5LFD - chains A and B; structure by X-ray diffraction, 2.15 A resolution.

# Chain A (and B)
Protein: Allantoin racemase
From: Pseudomonas fluorescens
Notes: EC 5.1.99.3; chain B of this document is another copy of the same molecule, construct and numbering; everything in this record applies to it too
UniProtKB: E3SAZ9 (E3SAZ9_PSEFL); residue numbers follow UniProt; this construct covers 1-242
Sequence (242 residues; numbered 1 to 242; the number before each row is that of its first residue):
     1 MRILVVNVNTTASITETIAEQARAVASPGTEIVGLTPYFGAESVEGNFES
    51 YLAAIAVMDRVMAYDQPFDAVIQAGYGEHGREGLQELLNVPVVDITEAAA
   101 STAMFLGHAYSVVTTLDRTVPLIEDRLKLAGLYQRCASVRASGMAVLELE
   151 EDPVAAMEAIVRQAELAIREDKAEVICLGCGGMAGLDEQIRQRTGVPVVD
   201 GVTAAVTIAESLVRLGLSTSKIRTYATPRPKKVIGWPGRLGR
Not modelled in the structure: 236-242

# How chain A and chain B interact
Pairs across the interface - 81 pairs, chain A then chain B:
  Val25(A) - Arg214(B)  hydrogen bond (backbone-side chain)
  Ser27(A) - Arg214(B)
  Gln85(A) - Phe105(B)  hydrogen bond (side chain-backbone)
  Glu97(A) - Phe105(B)
  Ser101(A) - Ser101(B)  hydrogen bond
  Ser101(A) - Phe105(B)
  Thr102(A) - Leu217(B)
  Met104(A) - Ala130(B)
  Met104(A) - Gly131(B)
  Met104(A) - Leu132(B)  hydrophobic
  Phe105(A) - Gln85(B)  hydrogen bond (backbone-side chain)
  Phe105(A) - Glu97(B)
  Phe105(A) - Ser101(B)
  Phe105(A) - Ile208(B)  hydrophobic
  Leu106(A) - Leu217(B)  hydrophobic
  Leu106(A) - Ser218(B)
  Leu106(A) - Thr219(B)
  Leu106(A) - Ser220(B)  hydrogen bond (backbone-backbone)
  Gly107(A) - Tyr225(B)
  His108(A) - Thr224(B)
  His108(A) - Tyr225(B)
  Lys128(A) - Gln134(B)  hydrogen bond (backbone-side chain)
  Leu129(A) - Gln134(B)
  Leu129(A) - Arg135(B)
  Ala130(A) - Met104(B)
  Ala130(A) - Arg135(B)  hydrogen bond (backbone-side chain)
  Gly131(A) - Met104(B)
  Gly131(A) - Gly131(B)
  Gly131(A) - Gln134(B)
  Gly131(A) - Arg135(B)
  Leu132(A) - Met104(B)  hydrophobic
  Gln134(A) - Lys128(B)  hydrogen bond (side chain-backbone)
  Gln134(A) - Leu129(B)
  Gln134(A) - Gly131(B)
  Arg135(A) - Leu129(B)
  Arg135(A) - Ala130(B)  hydrogen bond (side chain-backbone)
  Lys172(A) - Arg223(B)
  Glu174(A) - Ser220(B)  hydrogen bond (backbone-side chain)
  Glu174(A) - Ile222(B)
  Glu174(A) - Arg223(B)
  Glu174(A) - Thr224(B)  hydrogen bond
  Glu174(A) - Tyr225(B)
  Val196(A) - Ile222(B)  hydrophobic
  Pro197(A) - Ser218(B)
  Pro197(A) - Ser220(B)
  Val198(A) - Leu217(B)
  Thr203(A) - Leu215(B)
  Ala204(A) - Leu215(B)  hydrophobic
  Thr207(A) - Ser211(B)  hydrogen bond
  Thr207(A) - Arg214(B)
  Thr207(A) - Leu215(B)
  Ile208(A) - Phe105(B)  hydrophobic
  Glu210(A) - Arg214(B)  salt bridge
  Ser211(A) - Thr207(B)  hydrogen bond
  Ser211(A) - Ser211(B)
  Leu212(A) - Thr102(B)
  Leu212(A) - Leu106(B)  hydrophobic
  Arg214(A) - Val25(B)  hydrogen bond (side chain-backbone)
  Arg214(A) - Ser27(B)  hydrogen bond
  Arg214(A) - Thr207(B)
  Arg214(A) - Glu210(B)  salt bridge
  Leu215(A) - Thr203(B)
  Leu215(A) - Thr207(B)
  Leu217(A) - Thr102(B)
  Leu217(A) - Leu106(B)  hydrophobic
  Leu217(A) - Val198(B)
  Ser218(A) - Leu106(B)
  Ser218(A) - Pro197(B)
  Thr219(A) - Leu106(B)
  Ser220(A) - Leu106(B)  hydrogen bond (backbone-backbone)
  Ser220(A) - Glu174(B)  hydrogen bond (side chain-backbone)
  Ser220(A) - Pro197(B)
  Ile222(A) - Glu174(B)
  Ile222(A) - Val196(B)  hydrophobic
  Arg223(A) - Lys172(B)
  Arg223(A) - Glu174(B)
  Thr224(A) - His108(B)
  Thr224(A) - Glu174(B)  hydrogen bond
  Tyr225(A) - Gly107(B)
  Tyr225(A) - His108(B)
  Tyr225(A) - Glu174(B)
Also at the interface, not in a pair above, chain A (48 interface residues in all): Ala26, Val92, Val93, Ala98, Ile168, Ala173, Gly195, Val199
Also at the interface, not in a pair above, chain B (48 interface residues in all): Val92, Val93, Ala98, Ile168, Ala173, Thr194, Gly195, Val199, Ala204, Leu212

# Summary
The chain A/chain B interface involves 48 residues from each chain, with 18 hydrogen bonds and 2 salt bridges.
Among the polar pairs are Glu210(A)-Arg214(B), Val25(A)-Arg214(B) and Gln85(A)-Phe105(B).
Both chains are Allantoin racemase (Pseudomonas fluorescens). Entry 5LFD (Crystal structure of allantoin
racemase from Pseudomonas fluorescens AllR) was determined by X-ray diffraction, deposited together with 5LG5.
